PDB entry 5O5B | electron microscopy, 3.60 A resolution | chains 3 and 4 of the 4 polymer chains in the assembly

Chain 3:
Molecule: Capsid proteins, VP3
From: Human poliovirus 3
Reference sequence: Q84895 (Q84895_9ENTO); residues 1-238 here correspond to UniProt positions 341-578 (UniProt number = residue number + 340)
Chain sequence (238 residues; numbered 1 to 238; the number before each row is that of its first residue):
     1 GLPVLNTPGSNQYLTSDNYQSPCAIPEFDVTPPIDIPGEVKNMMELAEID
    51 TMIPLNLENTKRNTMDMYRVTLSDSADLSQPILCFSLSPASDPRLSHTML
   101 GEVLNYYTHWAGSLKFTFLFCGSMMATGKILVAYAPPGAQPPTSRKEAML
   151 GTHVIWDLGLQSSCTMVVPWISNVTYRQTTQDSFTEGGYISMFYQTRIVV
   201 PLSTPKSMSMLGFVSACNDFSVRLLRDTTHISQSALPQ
Disordered / not traced: 236-238
Construct notes: engineered mutation Y19 (His359 in Q84895), F85 (Leu425 in Q84895)

Chain 4:
Molecule: Capsid proteins, VP4
From: Human poliovirus 3
Reference sequence: Q84895 (Q84895_9ENTO); residue numbers follow UniProt; this construct covers 1-69
Chain sequence (69 residues; row label = number of the first residue in the row):
     1 MGAQVSSQKVGAHENSNRAYGGSTINYTTINYYKDSASNAASKQDYSQDP
    51 SKFTEPLKDVLIKTAPALN
Disordered / not traced: 1-24, 42-69
Construct notes: engineered mutation A67 (Unk in Q84895)
From the paper describing this entry:
  - conformationally variable residues (order/disorder transition): M1 to I25, A41 to N69

Interface between chain 3 and chain 4:
Contacting residue pairs - 10 pairs, chain 3 then chain 4:
  N18(3) - A40(4)
  Q20(3) - N31(4)
  Q20(3) - S38(4)
  Q20(3) - N39(4)
  Q20(3) - A40(4)
  S21(3) - Y33(4)
  S21(3) - S38(4)  hydrogen bond (backbone-backbone)
  P22(3) - Y33(4)
  C23(3) - D35(4)  hydrogen bond
  E27(3) - K34(4)  salt bridge
Also at the interface, not in a pair above, chain 3 (8 interface residues in all): I25, P26
Also at the interface, not in a pair above, chain 4 (8 interface residues in all): Y32

Summary:
Chain 3 and chain 4 each contribute 8 residues to their interface, with 2 hydrogen bonds and 1 salt bridge.
Polar pairs include E27(3)-K34(4), C23(3)-D35(4) and S21(3)-S38(4). From the paper: conformational variability
at M1(4) and A41(4).
Here chain 3 is Capsid proteins, VP3 and chain 4 is Capsid proteins, VP4, both from Human poliovirus 3. Entry
5O5B (Poliovirus type 3 (strain Saukett) stabilized virus-like particle) was determined by electron microscopy
(same publication as 5O5P).
